Entry 3KSA (X-ray diffraction, 3.30 A resolution); this record covers chains A and B of the 8 polymer chains in the assembly.

Chain A (and B):
Name: DNA topoisomerase 4 subunit A
From: Streptococcus pneumoniae
Notes: EC 5.99.1.-; chain B of this document is another copy of the same molecule, construct and numbering; everything in this record applies to it too
Reference sequence: P72525 (PARC_STRPN); numbering as in UniProt (aligned over 1-488)
Sequence (496 residues; each row starts with the number of its first residue):
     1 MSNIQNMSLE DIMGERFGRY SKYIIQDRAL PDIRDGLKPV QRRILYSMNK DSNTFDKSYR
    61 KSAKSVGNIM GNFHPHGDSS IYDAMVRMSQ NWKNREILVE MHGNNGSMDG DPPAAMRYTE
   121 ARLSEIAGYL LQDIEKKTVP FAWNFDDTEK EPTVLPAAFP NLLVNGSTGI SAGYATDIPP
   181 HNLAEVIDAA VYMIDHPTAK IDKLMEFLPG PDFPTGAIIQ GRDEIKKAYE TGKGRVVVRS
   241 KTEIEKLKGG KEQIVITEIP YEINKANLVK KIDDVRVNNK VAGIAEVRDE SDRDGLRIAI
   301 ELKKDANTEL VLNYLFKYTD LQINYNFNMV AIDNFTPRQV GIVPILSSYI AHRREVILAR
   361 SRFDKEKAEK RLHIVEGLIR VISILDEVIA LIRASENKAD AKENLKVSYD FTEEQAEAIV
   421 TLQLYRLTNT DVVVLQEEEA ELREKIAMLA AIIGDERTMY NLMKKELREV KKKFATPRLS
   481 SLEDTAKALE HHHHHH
Not modelled in the structure: 1-2, 247-252, 286, 484-496
Construct notes: expression tag (489-496)
UniProt features mapped onto this chain:
  - active site: Tyr118 (O-(5'-phospho-DNA)-tyrosine intermediate)
  - site: Lys38 (Interaction with DNA), His74 (Interaction with DNA), His76 (Interaction with DNA), Arg87 (Interaction with DNA), Lys93 (Interaction with DNA), Arg117 (Transition state stabilizer)
Reported in the primary citation:
  - binding site for the 15-nt DNA strand: Ile170

Interface between chain A and chain B:
Pairs across the interface - 44 pairs, chain A then chain B:
  Ala63(A) with Gly67(B)
  Lys64(A) with Gly67(B); Asn68(B); Asn72(B), hydrogen bond
  Gly67(A) with Ala63(B); Lys64(B)
  Asn68(A) with Lys64(B); Asn68(B)
  Asn72(A) with Lys64(B), hydrogen bond
  Asp78(A) with Met116(B)
  Met116(A) with Asp78(B)
  Leu385(A) with Arg393(B)
  Ile389(A) with Arg393(B)
  Ile392(A) with Thr428(B), hydrogen bond (backbone-side chain)
  Arg393(A) with Leu385(B); Ile389(B); Leu427(B)
  Ser395(A) with Thr428(B), hydrogen bond (backbone-side chain)
  Glu396(A) with Thr428(B)
  Asn397(A) with Thr428(B), hydrogen bond (backbone-side chain)
  Lys398(A) with Tyr425(B); Thr428(B)
  Ala401(A) with Thr428(B)
  Ile419(A) with Leu424(B)
  Val420(A) with Leu424(B), hydrogen bond (backbone-backbone); Tyr425(B), hydrogen bond (backbone-backbone)
  Thr421(A) with Gln423(B), hydrogen bond (backbone-side chain)
  Leu422(A) with Gln423(B); Leu424(B), hydrogen bond (backbone-backbone)
  Gln423(A) with Thr421(B), hydrogen bond (side chain-backbone); Leu422(B); Gln423(B)
  Leu424(A) with Ile419(B); Val420(B), hydrogen bond (backbone-backbone); Leu422(B), hydrogen bond (backbone-backbone); Leu424(B), hydrophobic
  Tyr425(A) with Lys398(B); Val420(B), hydrogen bond (backbone-backbone)
  Leu427(A) with Arg393(B)
  Thr428(A) with Ile392(B), hydrogen bond (side chain-backbone); Ser395(B), hydrogen bond (side chain-backbone); Glu396(B); Asn397(B), hydrogen bond (side chain-backbone); Lys398(B)
Interface residues without a listed pair, chain A (32 interface residues in all): Lys61, Met70, Gly71, His76, Gly77, Arg117, Asp386
Interface residues without a listed pair, chain B (32 interface residues in all): Lys61, Met70, Gly71, His76, Gly77, Arg117, Asp386, Ala401

Overview:
The chain A/chain B interface involves 32 residues from each chain, with 16 hydrogen bonds. Polar pairs
include Lys64(A)-Asn72(B), Ile392(A)-Thr428(B) and Ser395(A)-Thr428(B). Curated annotation (UniProt) lists
active-site residue Tyr118(A) on chain A. From the paper: a binding site for the 15-nt DNA strand at
Ile170(A).
Both chains are DNA topoisomerase 4 subunit A (Streptococcus pneumoniae). Entry 3KSA (Detailed structural
insight into the DNA cleavage complex of type IIA topoisomerases (cleaved form)) was determined by X-ray
diffraction, deposited together with 3KSB, 3LTN and 3K9F.
